PDB entry 6KKI | X-ray diffraction, 3.06 A resolution | chain A

== Chain A ==
Protein: Sugar efflux transporter
Source organism: Escherichia coli (strain K12)
UniProtKB: P31122 (SOTB_ECOLI); residues 1-396 here = UniProt positions 1-396
Sequence (423 residues; row label = number of the first residue in the row; numbers below 1 keep their minus sign (Met-26 is residue -26)):
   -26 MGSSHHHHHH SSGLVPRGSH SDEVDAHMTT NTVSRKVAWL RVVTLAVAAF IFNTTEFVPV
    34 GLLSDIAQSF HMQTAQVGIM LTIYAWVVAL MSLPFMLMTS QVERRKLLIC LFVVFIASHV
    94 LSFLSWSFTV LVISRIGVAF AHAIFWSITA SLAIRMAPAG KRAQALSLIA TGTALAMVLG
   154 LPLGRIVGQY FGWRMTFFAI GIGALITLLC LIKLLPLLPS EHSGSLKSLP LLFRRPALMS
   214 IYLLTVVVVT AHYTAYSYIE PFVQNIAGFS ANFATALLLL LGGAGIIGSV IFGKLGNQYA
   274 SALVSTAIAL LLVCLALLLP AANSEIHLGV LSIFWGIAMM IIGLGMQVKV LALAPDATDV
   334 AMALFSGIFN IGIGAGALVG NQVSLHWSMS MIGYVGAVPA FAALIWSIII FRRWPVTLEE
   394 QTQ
Disordered / not traced: -26 to 9, 131-135, 190-200, 392-396
Construct notes: expression tag (-26 to 0)
Small-molecule neighbours: 1-methylethyl 1-thio-galactoside (IPT; 1-methylethyl 1-thio-beta-D-galactopyranoside): Asn26, Glu29, Phe30, His115, Trp119, Thr146, Tyr226, Gln320, Met335, Phe338, Ser339, Phe342, Asn343

== Overview ==
Chain A binds 1-methylethyl 1-thio-galactoside.
Chain A is Sugar efflux transporter (Escherichia coli (strain K12)); the structure, Crystal structure of
Drug:Proton Antiporter-1 (DHA1) Family SotB, in the inward-occluded conformation, was determined by X-ray
diffraction, deposited together with 6KKJ, 6KKK and 6KKL.
